Entry 3QUZ (X-ray diffraction, 2.30 A resolution); this record covers chains C and D of the 4 polymer chains in the assembly.

[Chain C]
Molecule: Valpha14 (mouse variable domain, human constant domain)
Source organism: Mus musculus
Sequence (209 residues; each row starts with the number of its first residue; note: 3 numbers in that range are skipped by the numbering (no residue carries them; nothing is unmodelled there); numbers below 1 keep their minus sign (Met-1 is residue -1)):
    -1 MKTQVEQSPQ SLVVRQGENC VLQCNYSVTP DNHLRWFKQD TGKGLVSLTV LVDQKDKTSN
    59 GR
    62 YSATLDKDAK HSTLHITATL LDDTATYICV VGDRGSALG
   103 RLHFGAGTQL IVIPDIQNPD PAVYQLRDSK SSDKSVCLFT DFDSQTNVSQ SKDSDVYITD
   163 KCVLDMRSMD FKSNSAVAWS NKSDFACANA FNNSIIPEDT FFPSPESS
Unresolved in the structure: -1 to 0, 207-210
Cystine bridges: Cys22-Cys90, Cys139-Cys189
Ligand contacts: QUV (N-[(2S,3S,4R)-1-({6-deoxy-6-[(naphthalen-1-ylcarbamoyl)amino]-alpha-D-galactopyranosyl}oxy)-3,4-dihydroxyoctadecan-2-yl]hexacosanamide): Pro28, Asn30, Asp94, Arg95, Gly96

[Chain D]
Molecule: Vbeta8.2 (mouse variable domain, human constant domain)
Source organism: Mus musculus
Sequence (241 residues; row label = number of the first residue in the row; numbering starts at 0):
     0 MEAAVTQSPR NKVAVTGGKV TLSCNQTNNH NNMYWYRQDT GHGLRLIHYS YGAGSTEKGD
    60 IPDGYKASRP SQENFSLILE LATPSQTSVY FCASGDEGYT QYFGPGTRLL VLEDLRNVTP
   120 PKVSLFEPSK AEISHTQKAT LVCLATGFYP DHVELSWWVN GKEVHSGVCT DPQPLKEQPA
   180 LNDSRYSLSS RLRVSATFWQ NPRNHFRCQV QFYGLSENDE WTQDRAKPVT QIVSAEAWGR
   240 A
Unresolved in the structure: 0-1
Cystine bridges: Cys23-Cys91, Cys142-Cys207

[Chain C / chain D interface]
Inter-chain disulfides: Cys164(C)-Cys168(D)
Contacting residue pairs - 86 pairs, chain C then chain D:
  His31(C) with Tyr98(D)
  Arg33(C) with Thr99(D)
  Gln37(C) with Gln37(D), hydrogen bond; Phe90(D)
  Leu43(C) with Phe102(D), hydrophobic
  Val50(C) with Tyr98(D)
  Ile89(C) with Gln37(D)
  Arg95(C) with Tyr98(D)
  Gly96(C) with Tyr98(D)
  Ser97(C) with Glu96(D); Gly97(D); Tyr98(D)
  Ala98(C) with Asn31(D); Asp95(D); Glu96(D), hydrogen bond (backbone-backbone); Gly97(D), hydrogen bond (backbone-backbone)
  Arg103(C) with Leu45(D); Tyr48(D), hydrogen bond; Asp59(D), salt bridge
  Leu104(C) with Tyr35(D); Gln100(D)
  Phe106(C) with Tyr35(D), hydrophobic; Gly42(D); Leu43(D); Phe102(D), hydrophobic
  Gly107(C) with Gly42(D)
  Ala108(C) with Gly40(D); His41(D); Gly42(D)
  Asp122(C) with His134(D), salt bridge
  Tyr126(C) with Ser128(D); Glu131(D); His134(D); Thr135(D)
  Gln127(C) with Ser128(D)
  Leu128(C) with Phe125(D); Glu126(D); Thr139(D); Val141(D), hydrophobic
  Arg129(C) with Phe125(D); Glu126(D), hydrogen bond (backbone-backbone)
  Asp130(C) with Ser123(D); Leu124(D); Phe125(D)
  Ser131(C) with Leu124(D), hydrogen bond (backbone-backbone); Glu126(D); Glu235(D), hydrogen bond (side chain-backbone)
  Ser137(C) with Phe125(D)
  Val138(C) with Phe125(D), hydrophobic; Leu143(D), hydrophobic
  Leu140(C) with Thr139(D); Arg190(D)
  Thr142(C) with Arg192(D)
  Asp143(C) with Thr135(D); Arg192(D), salt bridge
  Tyr159(C) with Leu174(D), hydrophobic; Glu176(D), hydrogen bond (side chain-backbone)
  Ile160(C) with Leu174(D)
  Thr161(C) with Asp170(D); Ser188(D)
  Cys164(C) with Cys168(D), disulfide; Thr169(D); Arg190(D), hydrogen bond
  Val165(C) with Cys168(D)
  Leu166(C) with Gly166(D); Val167(D); Cys168(D), hydrophobic; Arg192(D)
  Asp167(C) with Ser165(D); Gly166(D), hydrogen bond (backbone-backbone)
  Met168(C) with Lys137(D); Ser165(D); Gly166(D); Arg192(D); Val193(D); Ser194(D)
  Arg169(C) with Ser165(D), hydrogen bond (backbone-side chain)
  Met171(C) with Ser194(D)
  Phe173(C) with Lys137(D); Arg192(D)
  Ser175(C) with Arg192(D), hydrogen bond
  Ser177(C) with Arg190(D), hydrogen bond
  Val179(C) with Arg190(D)
  Trp181(C) with Leu143(D), hydrophobic; Ser186(D)
  Pro205(C) with Ala130(D), hydrophobic
Also at the interface, not in a pair above, chain C (54 interface residues in all): Asn30, Phe35, Gly40, Lys41, Gly42, Val48, Lys136, Ser156, Asp162, Ser170, Phe203
Also at the interface, not in a pair above, chain D (54 interface residues in all): Tyr33, Tyr50, Gly58, Pro104, Arg107, Pro127, Lys175, Ala236

[In short]
The chain C/chain D interface involves 54 residues from each chain; the contacts include 1 disulfide bond, 13
hydrogen bonds and 3 salt bridges. Polar contacts include Arg103(C)-Asp59(D), Asp122(C)-His134(D) and
Asp143(C)-Arg192(D). Bound to chain C: compound QUV.
Chain C is Valpha14 (mouse variable domain, human constant domain) and chain D is Vbeta8.2 (mouse variable
domain, human constant domain), both from Mus musculus; the structure, Structure of the mouse
CD1d-NU-alpha-GalCer-iNKT TCR complex, was determined by X-ray diffraction (same publication as 3QUX and
3QUY).
